1B33 - chains E and N of the 7 polymer chains in the assembly; structure by X-ray diffraction, 2.30 A resolution.

== Chain E ==
Name: Allophycocyanin, alpha chain
Source organism: Mastigocladus laminosus
Notes: fragment: alpha chains
UniProt: P00315 (PHAA_MASLA); residues 1-160 here = UniProt positions 1-160
Sequence (160 residues; numbered 1 to 160; the number before each row is that of its first residue):
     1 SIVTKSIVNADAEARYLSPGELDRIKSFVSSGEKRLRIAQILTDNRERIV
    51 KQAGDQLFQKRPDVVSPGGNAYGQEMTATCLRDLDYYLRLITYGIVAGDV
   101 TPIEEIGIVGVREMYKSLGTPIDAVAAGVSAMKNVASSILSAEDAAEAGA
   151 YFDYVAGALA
Glycans and other covalent adducts: phycocyanobilin (CYC) linked to Cys80
Ligand contacts:
  - borate ion (BO4): Ser18, Gly20, Glu21, Arg24
  - phycocyanobilin (CYC): Leu57, Val64, Asn70, Ala71, Met76, Thr79, Arg82, Asp83, Leu84, Tyr86, Tyr87, Leu90, Ile106, Gly107, Met114, Tyr115, Leu118, Thr120, Pro121, Ala124, Val125
Curated features (UniProtKB/Swiss-Prot):
  - binding site ((2R,3E)-phycocyanobilin): Cys80
  - modified residue: Asn70 (N4-methylasparagine)
What the authors report for this chain:
  - binding site for borate ion: Arg24

== Chain N ==
Name: Phycobilisome 7.8 kd linker polypeptide
Source organism: Mastigocladus laminosus
Notes: fragment: peptide linker
UniProt: P20116 (PYC1_MASLA); numbering as in UniProt (aligned over 1-67)
Sequence (67 residues; each row starts with the number of its first residue):
     1 GRLFKITACVPSQTRIRTQRELQNTYFTKLVPYENWFREQQRIQKMGGKI
    51 VKVELATGKQGINTGLA
Ligand contacts:
  - phycocyanobilin (CYC), molecule 1: Arg2, Phe4, Tyr33, Trp36, Phe37, Gln40, Gln41, Gln44, Gly61
  - phycocyanobilin (CYC), molecule 2: Ser12, Arg20, Glu21, Leu22, Thr25
What the authors report for this chain:
  - binding site for phycocyanobilin: Phe37

== Interface between chain E and chain N ==
Residue-residue contacts (7):
  Val8(E) - Ala67(N)  hydrophobic
  Pro102(E) - Thr64(N)
  Glu105(E) - Asn63(N)
  Glu105(E) - Thr64(N)  hydrogen bond
  Glu105(E) - Gly65(N)  hydrogen bond (side chain-backbone)
  Glu105(E) - Leu66(N)  hydrogen bond (side chain-backbone)
  Ile106(E) - Asn63(N)
Interface residues without a listed pair, chain E (5 interface residues in all): Thr101

== In short ==
The chain E/chain N interface involves 5 residues from each chain; the contacts include 3 hydrogen bonds.
Among the polar pairs are Glu105(E)-Thr64(N), Glu105(E)-Gly65(N) and Glu105(E)-Leu66(N). Ligands of chain E:
borate ion. Chain N binds phycocyanobilin. From the paper: a binding site for borate ion at Arg24(E); a
binding site for phycocyanobilin at Phe37(N).
Chain E is Allophycocyanin, alpha chain and chain N is Phycobilisome 7.8 kd linker polypeptide, both from
Mastigocladus laminosus; the structure, Structure of light harvesting complex of allophycocyanin alpha and
beta chains/core-linker complex AP*LC7.8, was determined by X-ray diffraction.
